Entry 7BOT (X-ray diffraction, 1.70 A resolution); this record covers chains A and B.

== Chain A ==
Molecule: NAD-dependent protein deacetylase sirtuin-2
From: Homo sapiens
Notes: EC 2.3.1.286; fragment: residues52-356, lacking292-303
UniProt: Q8IXJ6 (SIR2_HUMAN); numbering as in UniProt; present here: 52-290, 303-356
Chain sequence (293 residues; row label = number of the first residue in the row; note: 12 numbers in that range are skipped by the numbering (no residue carries them; nothing is unmodelled there)):
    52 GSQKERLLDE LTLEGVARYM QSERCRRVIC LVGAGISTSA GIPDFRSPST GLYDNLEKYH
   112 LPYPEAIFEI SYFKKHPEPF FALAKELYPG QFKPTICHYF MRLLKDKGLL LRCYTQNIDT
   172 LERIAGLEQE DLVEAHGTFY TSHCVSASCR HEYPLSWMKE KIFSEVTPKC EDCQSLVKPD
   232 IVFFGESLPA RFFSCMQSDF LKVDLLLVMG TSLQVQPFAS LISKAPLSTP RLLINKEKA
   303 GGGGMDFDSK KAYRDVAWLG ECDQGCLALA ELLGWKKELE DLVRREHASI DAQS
Not modelled in the structure: 52-55, 100-103, 110-111, 225-226, 303-305, 356
Ion coordination: Zn2+: C195, C200, C221, C224
Ligand contacts: N-dodecylmethanethioamide (F4R): F96, F119, F131, L134, A135, L138, Q167, I169, H187, I232, V233, F234, F235, V266
UniProt features mapped onto this chain:
  - active site: H187 (Proton acceptor)
  - binding site (NAD(+)): A85 to T89, D95 to R97, Q167 to D170, T262, S263, N286 to E288, C324
  - binding site (Zn(2+)): C195, C200, C221, C224
  - modified residue (Phosphoserine): S53, S100, S207

== Chain B ==
Molecule: myristoyl thiourea inhibitor, No.23
Chain sequence (5 residues; row label = number of the first residue in the row):
     1 XKARX
Modified / non-standard residues: P6S (benzyl hydrogen carbonate) at position 1; A3 (alpha-aminoisobutyric acid; AIB); NH2 (amino group) at position 5
Covalently attached groups: N-dodecylmethanethioamide (F4R) linked to K2

== How chain A and chain B interact ==
Contacting residue pairs (17; chain A residue first):
  H187(A) with K2(B)
  V233(A) with K2(B), hydrogen bond (backbone-side chain)
  F234(A) with K2(B)
  F235(A) with K2(B); A3(B)
  G236(A) with P6S_1(B); K2(B), hydrogen bond (backbone-backbone)
  E237(A) with P6S_1(B); K2(B), hydrogen bond (backbone-backbone)
  S238(A) with P6S_1(B)
  L239(A) with P6S_1(B); K2(B)
  Q265(A) with R4(B); NH2_5(B), hydrogen bond (backbone-backbone)
  V266(A) with NH2_5(B)
  Q267(A) with A3(B), hydrogen bond (backbone-backbone); NH2_5(B)
Interface residues without a listed pair, chain A (12 interface residues in all): P268

== Overview ==
Chain A and chain B form an interface of 12 and 5 residues respectively, with 5 hydrogen bonds. Polar pairs
include V233(A)-K2(B), G236(A)-K2(B) and E237(A)-K2(B). Ligands of chain A: N-dodecylmethanethioamide.
Covalently linked N-dodecylmethanethioamide: at K2(B).
Here chain A is NAD-dependent protein deacetylase sirtuin-2 (Homo sapiens) and chain B is myristoyl thiourea
inhibitor, No.23. Entry 7BOT (Human SIRT2 in complex with myristoyl thiourea inhibitor, No.23) was determined
by X-ray diffraction (same publication as 7BOS).
